2THF - chains A and B; structure by X-ray diffraction, 2.10 A resolution.

Chain A:
Name: Thrombin light chain
Source organism: Homo sapiens
UniProt: P00734 (THRB_HUMAN); the construct lacks a stretch of the UniProt sequence, so the offset changes along the chain: -6 to 0 = UniProt 328-334; 1-14 = UniProt 336-349; 15-17 = UniProt 361-363
Chain sequence (36 residues; each row starts with the number of its first residue; a row labelled like 14A-14K holds insertion residues (14A, then the next letters in order); numbers below 1 keep their minus sign (Thr-6 is residue -6)):
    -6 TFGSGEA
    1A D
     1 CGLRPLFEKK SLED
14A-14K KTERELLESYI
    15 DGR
Unresolved in the structure: -6 to 0, 15-17
Curated features (UniProtKB/Swiss-Prot):
  - site: Arg17 (Cleavage)

Chain B:
Name: Thrombin heavy chain
Source organism: Homo sapiens
Notes: EC 3.4.21.5; engineered mutation(s): Y225F
UniProt: P00734 (THRB_HUMAN); the construct lacks a stretch of the UniProt sequence and is renumbered around it, so the offset changes along the chain: 16-36 = UniProt 364-384; 37-60 = UniProt 386-409; 61-77 = UniProt 419-435; 78-97 = UniProt 437-456; 7 more segments
Chain sequence (259 residues; each row starts with the number of its first residue; note: 4 numbers in that range are skipped by the numbering (no residue carries them; nothing is unmodelled there); a row labelled like 60A-60I holds insertion residues (60A, then the next letters in order)):
    16 IVEGSDAEIG MSPWQVMLFR K
   36A S
    37 PQELLCGASL ISDRWVLTAA HCLL
60A-60I YPPWDKNFT
    61 ENDLLVRIGK HSRTRYE
   77A R
    78 NIEKISMLEK IYIHPRYNWR
   97A E
    98 NLDRDIALMK LKKPVAFSDY IHPVCLPDRE TA
129A-129C ASL
   130 LQAGYKGRVT GWGNLKE
146A-146H TWTANVGK
   150 GQPSVLQVVN LPIVERPVCK DSTRIRITDN MFCAG
  184A Y
   185 KP
186A-186D DEGK
   187 RGDACEGDSG GPFVMKSP
204A-204B FN
   205 NRWYQMGIVS WGE
   219 GCD
  221A R
   222 DGKFGFYTHV FRLKKWIQKV IDQFGE
Unresolved in the structure: 146A-146H, 246-247
Cystine bridges: Cys42-Cys58, Cys168-Cys182, Cys191-Cys220
Glycans and other covalent adducts: compound 0G6 linked to His57, Ser195
Metal / ion sites: Na+: Arg221A, Lys224
Small-molecule neighbours: 0G6 (D-phenylalanyl-N-[(2S,3S)-6-{[amino(iminio)methyl]amino}-1-chloro-2-hydroxyhexan-3-yl]-L-prolinamide): Cys42, Tyr60A, Trp60D, Glu97A, Asn98, Leu99, Ile174, Asp189, Ala190, Cys191, Glu192, Gly193, Asp194, Val213, Ser214, Trp215, Gly216, Glu217, Gly219, Cys220, Gly226
Curated features (UniProtKB/Swiss-Prot):
  - region: Ala183 to Val200 (High affinity receptor-binding region which is also known as the TP508 peptide)
  - active site (Charge relay system): His57, Asp102, Ser195
  - glycosylation: Asn60G (N-linked (GlcNAc...) (complex) asparagine)
What the authors report for this chain:
  - Na+ coordination: Arg221A, Lys224
  - binding site for 0G6: Asp189
  - contacts within the chain: Val163-Phe225 (hydrophobic contact), Val167-Phe225 (hydrophobic contact)
  - catalytic residues: Ser195 (citing earlier work)

Chain A / chain B interface:
Residue-residue contacts (56; chain A residue first):
  Cys1(A) - Pro120(B)
  Cys1(A) - Val121(B)
  Cys1(A) - Cys122(B)  disulfide
  Cys1(A) - Arg206(B)  hydrogen bond (backbone-side chain)
  Asp1A(A) - Phe114(B)
  Asp1A(A) - His119(B)  salt bridge
  Asp1A(A) - Pro120(B)
  Gly2(A) - Trp29(B)
  Gly2(A) - Pro120(B)  hydrogen bond (backbone-backbone)
  Gly2(A) - Cys122(B)  hydrogen bond (backbone-side chain)
  Gly2(A) - Arg206(B)
  Gly2(A) - Trp207(B)  hydrogen bond (backbone-backbone)
  Leu3(A) - Asn205(B)
  Leu3(A) - Arg206(B)
  Arg4(A) - Gly25(B)
  Arg4(A) - Met26(B)  hydrogen bond (side chain-backbone)
  Arg4(A) - Pro28(B)
  Arg4(A) - Trp29(B)
  Arg4(A) - Arg137(B)
  Arg4(A) - Trp207(B)
  Pro5(A) - Ser115(B)
  Pro5(A) - Asp116(B)
  Pro5(A) - His119(B)
  Leu6(A) - Asp116(B)
  Leu6(A) - Tyr117(B)  hydrophobic
  Phe7(A) - Glu23(B)
  Phe7(A) - Ile24(B)
  Phe7(A) - Gly25(B)
  Phe7(A) - Met26(B)
  Glu8(A) - Lys202(B)  salt bridge
  Glu8(A) - Asn205(B)
  Glu8(A) - Trp207(B)  hydrogen bond
  Asp14(A) - Glu23(B)
  Asp14(A) - Met26(B)
  Asp14(A) - Arg137(B)  salt bridge
  Asp14(A) - Trp207(B)
  Lys14A(A) - Glu23(B)  hydrogen bond (backbone-side chain)
  Thr14B(A) - Met26(B)
  Thr14B(A) - Arg137(B)  hydrogen bond
  Thr14B(A) - Asn159(B)  hydrogen bond
  Glu14C(A) - Arg137(B)
  Glu14C(A) - Lys202(B)  salt bridge
  Glu14E(A) - Lys135(B)  salt bridge
  Glu14E(A) - Asn159(B)  hydrogen bond
  Glu14E(A) - Tyr184A(B)  hydrogen bond
  Glu14E(A) - Lys186D(B)  salt bridge
  Leu14F(A) - Lys135(B)
  Leu14F(A) - Asn159(B)
  Leu14F(A) - Trp207(B)  hydrophobic
  Ser14I(A) - Gly133(B)
  Ser14I(A) - Tyr134(B)
  Ser14I(A) - Lys135(B)  hydrogen bond (side chain-backbone)
  Tyr14J(A) - Tyr134(B)  hydrophobic
  Tyr14J(A) - Met201(B)
  Tyr14J(A) - Lys202(B)  hydrogen bond (side chain-backbone)
  Tyr14J(A) - Pro204(B)  hydrophobic
Also at the interface, not in a pair above, chain A (18 interface residues in all): Leu14G
Also at the interface, not in a pair above, chain B (29 interface residues in all): Leu129C, Gly136
Cross-chain cystine bridges: Cys1(A)-Cys122(B)

Overview:
18 residues of chain A face 29 of chain B across their interface, with 1 disulfide bond, 13 hydrogen bonds and
6 salt bridges. Among the polar pairs are Asp1A(A)-His119(B), Glu8(A)-Lys202(B) and Glu14E(A)-Lys135(B).
Compound 0G6 is covalently linked to Ser195(B). The paper reports the catalytic residue Ser195(B); a binding
site for 0G6 at Asp189(B).
Chain A is Thrombin light chain and chain B is Thrombin heavy chain, both from Homo sapiens; the structure,
Structure of human alpha-thrombin Y225F mutant bound to D-phe-pro-arg-chloromethylketone, was determined by
X-ray diffraction together with 1THP and 1B7X from the same study.
